PDB entry 5LKM | X-ray diffraction, 3.50 A resolution | chains B and C of the 3 polymer chains in the assembly

[Chain B (and C)]
Name: DNA repair protein RadA
Source organism: Streptococcus pneumoniae
Notes: chain C of this document is another copy of the same molecule, construct and numbering; everything in this record applies to it too
UniProtKB: A0A0T7K9X0 (A0A0T7K9X0_STREE); residues 22-452 here correspond to UniProt positions 2-432 (UniProt number = residue number - 20)
Sequence (452 residues; each row starts with the number of its first residue):
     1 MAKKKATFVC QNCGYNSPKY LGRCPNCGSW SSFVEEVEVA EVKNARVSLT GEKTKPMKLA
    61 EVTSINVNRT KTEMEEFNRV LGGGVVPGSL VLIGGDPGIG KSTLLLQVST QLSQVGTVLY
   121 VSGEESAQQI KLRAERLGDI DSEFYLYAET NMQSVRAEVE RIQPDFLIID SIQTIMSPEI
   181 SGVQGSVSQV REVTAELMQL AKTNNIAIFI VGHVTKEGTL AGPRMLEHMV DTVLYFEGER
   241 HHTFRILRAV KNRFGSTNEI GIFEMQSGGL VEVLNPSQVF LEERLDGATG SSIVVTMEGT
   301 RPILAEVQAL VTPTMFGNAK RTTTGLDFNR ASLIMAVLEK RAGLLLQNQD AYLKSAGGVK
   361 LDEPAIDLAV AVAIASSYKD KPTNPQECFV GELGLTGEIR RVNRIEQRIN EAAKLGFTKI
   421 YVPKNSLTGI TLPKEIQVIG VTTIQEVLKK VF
Unresolved in the structure: 1-53, 64-67, 113-118, 138-141, 147-150, 174-184, 214-232, 239-243 (chain C: 1-65, 179-185, 216-222)
Sequence notes: initiating methionine (1); expression tag (2-21); conflict Leu432 (Pro412 in A0A0T7K9X0)
Metal / ion sites: Mg2+: Ser102, Glu124 (together with thymidine-5'-diphosphate)
Ligand contacts: thymidine-5'-diphosphate (TYD): Asp96, Pro97, Gly98, Ile99, Gly100, Lys101, Ser102, Thr103, Glu125, Arg133, Arg136, Leu137, His213, Met265, Ser267, Gly268
Reported in the primary citation:
  - binding site for thymidine-5'-diphosphate: Met265
  - catalytic residues: Lys251, Arg253 (proposed by the authors, not directly observed)
  - mutagenesis - K101A, K251A, R253A: decreased catalytic activity on ssDNA
  - mutagenesis - K101A, K251A, R253A: abolished catalytic activity
  - mutagenesis - C27A, K101A: unchanged binding to ssDNA
  - mutagenesis - K251A, R253A: decreased binding to ssDNA
  - mutagenesis - C27A, K101A, K251A, R253A: unchanged expression
  - mutagenesis - C27A: decreased binding to RecA
  - mutagenesis - C27A: unchanged catalytic activity

[How chain B and chain C interact]
Residue-residue contacts - 47 pairs, chain B then chain C:
  Gly123(B) - Arg253(C)
  Glu124(B) - Lys251(C)
  Glu124(B) - Arg253(C)
  Ser126(B) - Arg253(C)  hydrogen bond (side chain-backbone)
  Gln129(B) - Asn252(C)  hydrogen bond (side chain-backbone)
  Gln129(B) - Arg253(C)  hydrogen bond (side chain-backbone)
  Gln173(B) - His228(C)
  Ser186(B) - His228(C)
  Phe244(B) - Arg401(C)
  Glu264(B) - Arg401(C)  salt bridge
  Gln266(B) - Thr428(C)
  Gln266(B) - Gly429(C)
  Ser267(B) - Gly429(C)  hydrogen bond (side chain-backbone)
  Ser267(B) - Ile430(C)
  Ser267(B) - Thr431(C)  hydrogen bond
  Glu282(B) - Asn425(C)
  Glu283(B) - Glu398(C)
  Glu283(B) - Arg400(C)
  Glu283(B) - Arg401(C)  hydrogen bond (side chain-backbone)
  Glu283(B) - Asn425(C)  hydrogen bond
  Leu285(B) - Thr443(C)
  Ala288(B) - Thr396(C)
  Thr289(B) - Thr396(C)
  Glu306(B) - Arg400(C)  salt bridge
  Gln308(B) - Gly394(C)
  Gln308(B) - Leu395(C)
  Gln308(B) - Thr396(C)
  Gln308(B) - Glu398(C)  hydrogen bond
  Ala309(B) - Leu395(C)
  Leu310(B) - Lys340(C)
  Leu310(B) - Leu395(C)
  Thr312(B) - Lys340(C)  hydrogen bond
  Met315(B) - Gln347(C)
  Thr322(B) - Leu333(C)
  Thr324(B) - Leu333(C)
  Tyr352(B) - Leu333(C)  hydrophobic
  Tyr352(B) - Ala336(C)
  Tyr352(B) - Leu395(C)
  Leu353(B) - Leu333(C)
  Lys354(B) - Asp367(C)  salt bridge
  Lys354(B) - Glu392(C)  salt bridge
  Lys354(B) - Leu393(C)  hydrogen bond (side chain-backbone)
  Lys354(B) - Gly394(C)
  Ala356(B) - Glu392(C)
  Ala356(B) - Arg400(C)
  Gly357(B) - Pro364(C)
  Gly357(B) - Glu392(C)  hydrogen bond (backbone-side chain)
Other interface residues (no listed pair), chain B (34 interface residues in all): Glu125, Val279, Phe280, Val311, Thr323, Gly358
Other interface residues (no listed pair), chain C (33 interface residues in all): Phe254, Gly255, Asn329, Arg330, Ser332, Val337, Arg341, Ile399, Glu406

[Summary]
Chain B and chain C form an interface of 34 and 33 residues respectively; the contacts include 11 hydrogen
bonds and 4 salt bridges. Polar contacts include Glu264(B)-Arg401(C), Glu306(B)-Arg400(C) and
Lys354(B)-Asp367(C). Chain B binds thymidine-5'-diphosphate. From the paper: catalytic residues Lys251(B) and
Arg253(B); K101A, K251A and R253A of chain B reduce catalytic activity on ssDNA.
Chain B and chain C are both DNA repair protein RadA (Streptococcus pneumoniae); the structure, RadA bound to
dTDP, was determined by X-ray diffraction, deposited together with 5LKQ.
